6W6K - chains A and O of the 18 polymer chains in the assembly; structure by electron microscopy, 3.60 A resolution.

== Chain A ==
Molecule: 16S rRNA
From: Escherichia coli (strain K12)
Sequence (1542 nucleotides; numbered 1 to 1542; the number before each row is that of its first residue):
     1 AAAUUGAAGA GUUUGAUCAU GGCUCAGAUU GAACGCUGGC GGCAGGCCUA ACACAUGCAA
    61 GUCGAACGGU AACAGGAAGA AGCUUGCUUC UUUGCUGACG AGUGGCGGAC GGGUGAGUAA
   121 UGUCUGGGAA ACUGCCUGAU GGAGGGGGAU AACUACUGGA AACGGUAGCU AAUACCGCAU
   181 AACGUCGCAA GACCAAAGAG GGGGACCUUC GGGCCUCUUG CCAUCGGAUG UGCCCAGAUG
   241 GGAUUAGCUA GUAGGUGGGG UAACGGCUCA CCUAGGCGAC GAUCCCUAGC UGGUCUGAGA
   301 GGAUGACCAG CCACACUGGA ACUGAGACAC GGUCCAGACU CCUACGGGAG GCAGCAGUGG
   361 GGAAUAUUGC ACAAUGGGCG CAAGCCUGAU GCAGCCAUGC CGCGUGUAUG AAGAAGGCCU
   421 UCGGGUUGUA AAGUACUUUC AGCGGGGAGG AAGGGAGUAA AGUUAAUACC UUUGCUCAUU
   481 GACGUUACCC GCAGAAGAAG CACCGGCUAA CUCCGUGCCA GCAGCCGCGG UAAUACGGAG
   541 GGUGCAAGCG UUAAUCGGAA UUACUGGGCG UAAAGCGCAC GCAGGCGGUU UGUUAAGUCA
   601 GAUGUGAAAU CCCCGGGCUC AACCUGGGAA CUGCAUCUGA UACUGGCAAG CUUGAGUCUC
   661 GUAGAGGGGG GUAGAAUUCC AGGUGUAGCG GUGAAAUGCG UAGAGAUCUG GAGGAAUACC
   721 GGUGGCGAAG GCGGCCCCCU GGACGAAGAC UGACGCUCAG GUGCGAAAGC GUGGGGAGCA
   781 AACAGGAUUA GAUACCCUGG UAGUCCACGC CGUAAACGAU GUCGACUUGG AGGUUGUGCC
   841 CUUGAGGCGU GGCUUCCGGA GCUAACGCGU UAAGUCGACC GCCUGGGGAG UACGGCCGCA
   901 AGGUUAAAAC UCAAAUGAAU UGACGGGGGC CCGCACAAGC GGUGGAGCAU GUGGUUUAAU
   961 UCGAUGCAAC GCGAAGAACC UUACCUGGUC UUGACAUCCA CGGAAGUUUU CAGAGAUGAG
  1021 AAUGUGCCUU CGGGAACCGU GAGACAGGUG CUGCAUGGCU GUCGUCAGCU CGUGUUGUGA
  1081 AAUGUUGGGU UAAGUCCCGC AACGAGCGCA ACCCUUAUCC UUUGUUGCCA GCGGUCCGGC
  1141 CGGGAACUCA AAGGAGACUG CCAGUGAUAA ACUGGAGGAA GGUGGGGAUG ACGUCAAGUC
  1201 AUCAUGGCCC UUACGACCAG GGCUACACAC GUGCUACAAU GGCGCAUACA AAGAGAAGCG
  1261 ACCUCGCGAG AGCAAGCGGA CCUCAUAAAG UGCGUCGUAG UCCGGAUUGG AGUCUGCAAC
  1321 UCGACUCCAU GAAGUCGGAA UCGCUAGUAA UCGUGGAUCA GAAUGCCACG GUGAAUACGU
  1381 UCCCGGGCCU UGUACACACC GCCCGUCACA CCAUGGGAGU GGGUUGCAAA AGAAGUAGGU
  1441 AGCUUAACCU UCGGGAGGGC GCUUACCACU UUGUGAUUCA UGACUGGGGU GAAGUCGUAA
  1501 CAAGGUAACC GUAGGGGAAC CUGCGGUUGG AUCACCUCCU UA
Disordered / not traced: 1535-1542
Residues lining bound ligands: Mg2+ (MG): G449, G450, A451, G481

== Chain O ==
Molecule: 30S ribosomal protein S15
From: Escherichia coli (strain K12)
UniProt: A0A4S5B232 (A0A4S5B232_ECOLI); residues 0-88 here correspond to UniProt positions 1-89 (UniProt number = residue number + 1)
Sequence (89 residues; each row starts with the number of its first residue; numbering starts at 0):
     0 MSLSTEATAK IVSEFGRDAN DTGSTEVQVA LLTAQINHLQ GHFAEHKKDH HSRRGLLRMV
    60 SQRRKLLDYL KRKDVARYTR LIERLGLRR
Disordered / not traced: 0-1, 88
Sequence notes: conflict Arg79 (Gln80 in A0A4S5B232)

== How chain A and chain O interact ==
Residue-residue contacts (46):
  A579(A) - Arg53(O)  hydrogen bond to the sugar
  C580(A) - Ser60(O)  sugar contact
  G581(A) - Lys64(O)  salt bridge to the phosphate
  C582(A) - Arg63(O)  salt bridge to the phosphate
  G656(A) - Gly22(O)  hydrogen bond to the base
  G656(A) - Gln27(O)  hydrogen bond to the sugar
  G656(A) - Gln61(O)  phosphate contact
  U657(A) - Thr21(O)  base contact
  U657(A) - Gln27(O)  sugar contact
  C658(A) - Thr21(O)  sugar contact
  U659(A) - Ser3(O)  phosphate contact
  U659(A) - Thr4(O)  phosphate contact
  U659(A) - Thr7(O)  hydrogen bond to the phosphate
  C660(A) - Thr4(O)  phosphate contact
  G666(A) - Ser51(O)  hydrogen bond to the base
  G667(A) - His50(O)  sugar contact
  G668(A) - His45(O)  sugar contact
  G668(A) - Lys47(O)  phosphate contact
  G669(A) - His45(O)  sugar contact
  G669(A) - Lys47(O)  salt bridge to the phosphate
  C739(A) - His41(O)  hydrogen bond to the sugar
  U740(A) - Leu2(O)  phosphate contact
  U740(A) - His37(O)  salt bridge to the phosphate
  U740(A) - Leu38(O)  sugar contact
  U740(A) - His41(O)  sugar contact
  U740(A) - Asp48(O)  sugar contact
  U740(A) - Ser51(O)  hydrogen bond to the sugar
  G741(A) - Ser51(O)  hydrogen bond to the sugar
  G741(A) - Arg57(O)  hydrogen bond to the phosphate
  G742(A) - Arg57(O)  salt bridge to the phosphate
  A749(A) - Asn19(O)  hydrogen bond to the sugar
  C750(A) - Asp20(O)  hydrogen bond to the sugar
  C750(A) - Gly22(O)  hydrogen bond to the base
  U751(A) - Gly22(O)  sugar contact
  U751(A) - Ser23(O)  sugar contact
  U751(A) - Thr24(O)  sugar contact
  U751(A) - Tyr68(O)  sugar contact
  G752(A) - Tyr68(O)  sugar contact
  G752(A) - Lys72(O)  sugar contact
  A753(A) - Lys72(O)  salt bridge to the phosphate
  C754(A) - Lys64(O)  sugar contact
  C754(A) - Leu65(O)  sugar contact
  C754(A) - Tyr68(O)  sugar contact
  C754(A) - Arg71(O)  salt bridge to the phosphate
  G755(A) - Lys64(O)  salt bridge to the phosphate
  G763(A) - Arg53(O)  hydrogen bond to the base
Other interface residues (no listed pair), chain A (28 interface residues in all): A728, G730, A807
Other interface residues (no listed pair), chain O (33 interface residues in all): Leu30, Gln34, His49, Leu56

== Overview ==
The interface between chain A and chain O involves 28 residues on one side and 33 on the other, with 13
hydrogen bonds and 8 salt bridges. Polar pairs include G656(A)-Gly22(O), G666(A)-Ser51(O) and
C750(A)-Gly22(O). Bound to chain A: Mg2+.
Here chain A is 16S rRNA and chain O is 30S ribosomal protein S15, both from Escherichia coli (strain K12).
Entry 6W6K (30S-Activated-high-Mg2+) was determined by electron microscopy together with 6W77, 6W7M, 6W7N and
6W7W from the same study.
